PDB entry 9GUK | X-ray diffraction, 3.80 A resolution | chains D and J of the 6 polymer chains in the assembly

# Chain D
Name: Global nitrogen regulator
From: Synechococcus elongatus PCC 7942
UniProtKB: P29283 (NTCA_SYNE7); numbering as in UniProt (aligned over 1-222)
Sequence (222 residues; row label = number of the first residue in the row):
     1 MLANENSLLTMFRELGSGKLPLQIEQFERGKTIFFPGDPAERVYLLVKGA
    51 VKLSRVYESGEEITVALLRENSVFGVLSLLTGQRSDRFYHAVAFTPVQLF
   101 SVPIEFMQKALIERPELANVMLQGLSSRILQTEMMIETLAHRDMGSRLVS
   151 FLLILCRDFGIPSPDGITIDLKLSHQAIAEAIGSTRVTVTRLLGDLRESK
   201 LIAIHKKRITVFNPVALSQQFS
Disordered / not traced: 1-6, 17-19
Ligand contacts:
  - 2-oxoglutaric acid (AKG), molecule 1: F34, L53, V73, F74, G75, V76, L77, S78, R87, F88, Y89, R128
  - 2-oxoglutaric acid (AKG), molecule 2: I129, L130, E133
UniProt features mapped onto this chain:
  - DNA-binding region: H175 to G194 (H-T-H motif)
  - binding site (a nucleoside 3',5'-cyclic phosphate): N6 to R128
Reported in the primary citation:
  - mutagenesis - V187E: abolished binding to target DNA

# Chain J
Name: PipX
From: Synechococcus elongatus PCC 7942
UniProtKB: Q7X386 (Q7X386_SYNE7); residues 1-89 here = UniProt positions 1-89
Sequence (89 residues; numbered 1 to 89; the number before each row is that of its first residue):
     1 MASENYLNHPTFGLLYQICSFGDSKELFATLYAQRLFFLVAFDARGTRFE
    51 PIGRNEARMLVDNRLRQLRRDASLQEYNQLQQVFKQTFL
Disordered / not traced: 1-3, 23, 89

# How chain D and chain J interact
Contacting residue pairs (12):
  R55(D) - R35(J)
  L80(D) - F12(J)  hydrophobic
  T81(D) - L36(J)
  T81(D) - P51(J)
  R84(D) - P51(J)
  R84(D) - G53(J)
  S85(D) - L36(J)
  S85(D) - P51(J)
  D86(D) - G53(J)
  D86(D) - R54(J)  hydrogen bond (side chain-backbone)
  F88(D) - R35(J)
  Y89(D) - R35(J)
Other interface residues (no listed pair), chain D (9 interface residues in all): L77
Other interface residues (no listed pair), chain J (10 interface residues in all): A33, E50, I52, N55

# In short
9 residues of chain D and 10 residues of chain J are in contact, with 1 hydrogen bond. The hydrogen-bonded
pair is D86(D)-R54(J). Chain D binds 2-oxoglutaric acid. Curated annotation (UniProt) lists nucleoside
3',5'-cyclic phosphate-binding residues N6(D) and R128(D) on chain D. The paper reports that V187E of chain D
abolishes binding to target DNA.
Here chain D is Global nitrogen regulator and chain J is PipX, both from Synechococcus elongatus PCC 7942.
Entry 9GUK (Crystal structure of transcription factor NtcA from Synechococcus elongatus in complex with its
transcriptional co- activator ...) was determined by X-ray diffraction (same publication as 9GQU, 9GUG, 9GUH,
9GUI and 9GUJ).
